8G7E - chains H and J of the 8 polymer chains in the assembly; structure by electron microscopy, 3.90 A resolution.

# Chain H
Protein: DNA-directed RNA polymerase subunit alpha
From: Escherichia coli
Notes: EC 2.7.7.6
UniProt: A0A5B9AW69 (A0A5B9AW69_ECOLX); residues 1-234 here = UniProt positions 1-234
Sequence (235 residues; each row starts with the number of its first residue):
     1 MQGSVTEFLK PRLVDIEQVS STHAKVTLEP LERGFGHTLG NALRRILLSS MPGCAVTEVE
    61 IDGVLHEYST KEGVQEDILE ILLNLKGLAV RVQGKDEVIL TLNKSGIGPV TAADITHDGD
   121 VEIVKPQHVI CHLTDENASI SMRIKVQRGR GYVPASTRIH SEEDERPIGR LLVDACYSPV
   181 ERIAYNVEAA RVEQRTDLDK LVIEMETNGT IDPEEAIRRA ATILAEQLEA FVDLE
Disordered / not traced: 1-4, 159-169, 234-235
Construct notes: expression tag (235)

# Chain J
Protein: DNA-directed RNA polymerase subunit beta'
From: Escherichia coli
Notes: EC 2.7.7.6
UniProt: A7ZUK2 (RPOC_ECO24); numbering as in UniProt (aligned over 1-1407)
Sequence (1434 residues; numbered 1 to 1434; the number before each row is that of its first residue):
     1 VKDLLKFLKA QTKTEEFDAI KIALASPDMI RSWSFGEVKK PETINYRTFK PERDGLFCAR
    61 IFGPVKDYEC LCGKYKRLKH RGVICEKCGV EVTQTKVRRE RMGHIELASP TAHIWFLKSL
   121 PSRIGLLLDM PLRDIERVLY FESYVVIEGG MTNLERQQIL TEEQYLDALE EFGDEFDAKM
   181 GAEAIQALLK SMDLEQECEQ LREELNETNS ETKRKKLTKR IKLLEAFVQS GNKPEWMILT
   241 VLPVLPPDLR PLVPLDGGRF ATSDLNDLYR RVINRNNRLK RLLDLAAPDI IVRNEKRMLQ
   301 EAVDALLDNG RRGRAITGSN KRPLKSLADM IKGKQGRFRQ NLLGKRVDYS GRSVITVGPY
   361 LRLHQCGLPK KMALELFKPF IYGKLELRGL ATTIKAAKKM VEREEAVVWD ILDEVIREHP
   421 VLLNRAPTLH RLGIQAFEPV LIEGKAIQLH PLVCAAYNAD FDGDQMAVHV PLTLEAQLEA
   481 RALMMSTNNI LSPANGEPII VPSQDVVLGL YYMTRDCVNA KGEGMVLTGP KEAERLYRSG
   541 LASLHARVKV RITEYEKDAN GELVAKTSLK DTTVGRAILW MIVPKGLPYS IVNQALGKKA
   601 ISKMLNTCYR ILGLKPTVIF ADQIMYTGFA YAARSGASVG IDDMVIPEKK HEIISEAEAE
   661 VAEIQEQFQS GLVTAGERYN KVIDIWAAAN DRVSKAMMDN LQTETVINRD GQEEKQVSFN
   721 SIYMMADSGA RGSAAQIRQL AGMRGLMAKP DGSIIETPIT ANFREGLNVL QYFISTHGAR
   781 KGLADTALKT ANSGYLTRRL VDVAQDLVVT EDDCGTHEGI MMTPVIEGGD VKEPLRDRVL
   841 GRVTAEDVLK PGTADILVPR NTLLHEQWCD LLEENSVDAV KVRSVVSCDT DFGVCAHCYG
   901 RDLARGHIIN KGEAIGVIAA QSIGEPGTQL TMRTFHIGGA ASRAAAESSI QVKNKGSIKL
   961 SNVKSVVNSS GKLVITSRNT ELKLIDEFGR TKESYKVPYG AVLAKGDGEQ VAGGETVANW
  1021 DPHTMPVITE VSGFVRFTDM IDGQTITRQT DELTGLSSLV VLDSAERTAG GKDLRPALKI
  1081 VDAQGNDVLI PGTDMPAQYF LPGKAIVQLE DGVQISSGDT LARIPQESGG TKDITGGLPR
  1141 VADLFEARRP KEPAILAEIS GIVSFGKETK GKRRLVITPV DGSDPYEEMI PKWRQLNVFE
  1201 GERVERGDVI SDGPEAPHDI LRLRGVHAVT RYIVNEVQDV YRLQGVKIND KHIEVIVRQM
  1261 LRKATIVNAG SSDFLEGEQV EYSRVKIANR ELEANGKVGA TYSRDLLGIT KASLATESFI
  1321 SAASFQETTR VLTEAAVAGK RDELRGLKEN VIVGRLIPAG TGYAYHQDRM RRRAAGEAPA
  1381 APQVTAEDAS ASLAELLNAG LGGSDNELDR RASENLYFQG GLNDIFEAQK IEWH
Disordered / not traced: 1-15, 934-947, 1127-1133, 1374-1434
Construct notes: conflict Val1 (Met in A7ZUK2); expression tag (1408-1434)
Bound ions: Mg2+: Asp460, Asp462, Asp464 (shared with 1 residue of chain R)
Curated features (UniProtKB/Swiss-Prot):
  - binding site (Zn(2+)): Cys70, Cys72, Cys85, Cys88, Cys814, Cys888, Cys895, Cys898
  - binding site (Mg(2+)): Asp460, Asp462, Asp464
  - modified residue: Lys972 (N6-acetyllysine)

# How chain H and chain J interact
Pairs across the interface (30; chain H residue first):
  Arg44(H) - Arg538(J)
  Leu48(H) - Arg535(J)
  Leu48(H) - Ser539(J)
  Leu79(H) - Val526(J)  hydrophobic
  Glu80(H) - Arg551(J)  salt bridge
  Leu83(H) - Val526(J)
  Leu83(H) - Leu527(J)
  Leu83(H) - Thr528(J)
  Asn84(H) - Arg551(J)  hydrogen bond
  Lys86(H) - Thr528(J)
  Lys86(H) - Glu532(J)  salt bridge
  Tyr152(H) - Glu532(J)  hydrogen bond
  Tyr152(H) - Arg535(J)
  Tyr152(H) - Leu536(J)  hydrophobic
  Tyr152(H) - Leu541(J)  hydrophobic
  Pro154(H) - Leu541(J)  hydrophobic
  Cys176(H) - Arg535(J)  hydrogen bond
  Val180(H) - Arg535(J)
  Glu181(H) - Lys531(J)
  Glu181(H) - Arg535(J)  hydrogen bond (backbone-side chain)
  Arg182(H) - Glu534(J)
  Arg182(H) - Met581(J)
  Arg191(H) - Lys370(J)
  Arg191(H) - Asp413(J)  salt bridge
  Arg191(H) - Leu441(J)
  Gln194(H) - Lys370(J)
  Gln194(H) - Trp409(J)  hydrogen bond
  Arg195(H) - Glu443(J)
  Asp197(H) - Glu443(J)
  Glu206(H) - Lys531(J)
Interface residues without a listed pair, chain H (20 interface residues in all): Ser178, Thr196
Interface residues without a listed pair, chain J (20 interface residues in all): Glu404, Leu569

# Overview
The chain H/chain J interface involves 20 residues from each chain; the contacts include 5 hydrogen bonds and
3 salt bridges. Polar pairs include Glu80(H)-Arg551(J), Lys86(H)-Glu532(J) and Arg191(H)-Asp413(J). Curated
annotation (UniProt) lists 8 Zn2+-binding residues and 3 Mg2+-binding residues on chain J.
Here chain H is DNA-directed RNA polymerase subunit alpha and chain J is DNA-directed RNA polymerase subunit
beta', both from Escherichia coli. Entry 8G7E (Cryo-EM structure of 3DVA component 0 of Escherichia coli
que-PEC (paused elongation complex) RNA Polymerase plus ...) was determined by electron microscopy, deposited
together with 8F3C, 8G00, 8G1S, 8G2W, 8G4W and 8G8Z.
